Entry 5XKJ (X-ray diffraction, 3.48 A resolution); this record covers chains C and A of the 3 polymer chains in the assembly.

== Chain C ==
Name: Protein TOO MANY MOUTHS
Organism: Arabidopsis thaliana
UniProtKB: Q9SSD1 (TMM_ARATH); residues 27-459 here correspond to UniProt positions 28-460 (UniProt number = residue number + 1)
Sequence (433 residues; row label = number of the first residue in the row):
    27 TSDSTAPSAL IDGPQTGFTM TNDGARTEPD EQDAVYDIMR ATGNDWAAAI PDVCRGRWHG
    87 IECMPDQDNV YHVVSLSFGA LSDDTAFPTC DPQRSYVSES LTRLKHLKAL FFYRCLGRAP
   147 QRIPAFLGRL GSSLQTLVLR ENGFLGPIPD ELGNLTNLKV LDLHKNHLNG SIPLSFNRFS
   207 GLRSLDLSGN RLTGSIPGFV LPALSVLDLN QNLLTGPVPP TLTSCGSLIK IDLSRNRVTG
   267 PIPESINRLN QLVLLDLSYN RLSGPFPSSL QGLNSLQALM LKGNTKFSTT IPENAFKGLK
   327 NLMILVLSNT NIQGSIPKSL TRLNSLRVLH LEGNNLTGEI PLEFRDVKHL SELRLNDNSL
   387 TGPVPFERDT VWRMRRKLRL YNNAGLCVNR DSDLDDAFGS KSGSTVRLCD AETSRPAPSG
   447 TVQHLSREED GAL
Not modelled in the structure: 27-49, 413-459
Disulfide bonds: Cys80-Cys89, Cys116-Cys141

== Chain A ==
Name: LRR receptor-like serine/threonine-protein kinase ERL1
Organism: Arabidopsis thaliana
Notes: EC 2.7.11.1
UniProtKB: C0LGW6 (ERL1_ARATH); numbering as in UniProt (aligned over 24-572)
Sequence (555 residues; numbered 24 to 578; the number before each row is that of its first residue):
    24 SAMNNEGKAL MAIKGSFSNL VNMLLDWDDV HNSDLCSWRG VFCDNVSYSV VSLNLSSLNL
    84 GGEISPAIGD LRNLQSIDLQ GNKLAGQIPD EIGNCASLVY LDLSENLLYG DIPFSISKLK
   144 QLETLNLKNN QLTGPVPATL TQIPNLKRLD LAGNHLTGEI SRLLYWNEVL QYLGLRGNML
   204 TGTLSSDMCQ LTGLWYFDVR GNNLTGTIPE SIGNCTSFQI LDISYNQITG EIPYNIGFLQ
   264 VATLSLQGNR LTGRIPEVIG LMQALAVLDL SDNELVGPIP PILGNLSFTG KLYLHGNMLT
   324 GPIPSELGNM SRLSYLQLND NKLVGTIPPE LGKLEQLFEL NLANNRLVGP IPSNISSCAA
   384 LNQFNVHGNL LSGSIPLAFR NLGSLTYLNL SSNNFKGKIP VELGHIINLD KLDLSGNNFS
   444 GSIPLTLGDL EHLLILNLSR NHLSGQLPAE FGNLRSIQMI DVSFNLLSGV IPTELGQLQN
   504 LNSLILNNNK LHGKIPDQLT NCFTLVNLNV SFNNLSGIVP PMKNFSRFAP ASFVGNPYLC
   564 GNWVGSICGH HHHHH
Not modelled in the structure: 24-27, 523, 542-578
Construct notes: expression tag (573-578)
Disulfide bonds: Cys212-Cys238

== Interface between chain C and chain A ==
Contacting residue pairs (58; chain C residue first):
  Leu107(C) - Lys170(A)
  Leu107(C) - Val192(A)
  Leu107(C) - Gln194(A)
  Ser108(C) - Gln194(A)  hydrogen bond
  Asp110(C) - Gln194(A)
  Thr111(C) - Gln194(A)
  Thr111(C) - Gly216(A)
  Tyr139(C) - Asn168(A)  hydrogen bond
  Tyr139(C) - Lys170(A)  hydrogen bond
  Arg140(C) - Glu146(A)  salt bridge
  Arg140(C) - Asn168(A)
  Val164(C) - Glu191(A)
  Arg166(C) - Pro167(A)  hydrogen bond (side chain-backbone)
  Arg166(C) - Val192(A)
  Glu167(C) - Asn168(A)
  Val186(C) - Glu191(A)
  Asp188(C) - Glu191(A)
  His190(C) - Pro167(A)
  Arg209(C) - Trp189(A)
  Ser231(C) - Trp189(A)
  Ile255(C) - Arg185(A)
  Ile255(C) - Trp189(A)
  Lys256(C) - Thr164(A)
  Lys256(C) - Leu186(A)
  Gln277(C) - Arg185(A)  hydrogen bond
  Val279(C) - Ser184(A)
  Val279(C) - Leu186(A)  hydrophobic
  Leu280(C) - Gln165(A)
  Leu280(C) - Leu186(A)  hydrophobic
  Asp282(C) - Gln165(A)
  Gln303(C) - Ala161(A)
  Gln303(C) - Ser184(A)
  Met306(C) - Thr162(A)
  Met306(C) - Gln165(A)
  Lys308(C) - Lys141(A)
  Met329(C) - Pro158(A)  hydrophobic
  Ile330(C) - Phe137(A)  hydrophobic
  Ile330(C) - Pro160(A)  hydrophobic
  Ile330(C) - Thr162(A)
  Val332(C) - Phe137(A)  hydrophobic
  Arg353(C) - Asp134(A)  salt bridge
  Arg353(C) - Thr156(A)  hydrogen bond (side chain-backbone)
  Arg353(C) - Gly157(A)
  Arg353(C) - Pro158(A)
  Ser377(C) - Asp134(A)  hydrogen bond
  Glu378(C) - Asp113(A)
  Glu378(C) - Pro136(A)
  Glu378(C) - Phe137(A)  hydrogen bond (side chain-backbone)
  Arg380(C) - Asp113(A)  salt bridge
  Arg399(C) - Gln110(A)  hydrogen bond (backbone-side chain)
  Met400(C) - Gln110(A)  hydrogen bond (backbone-side chain)
  Arg401(C) - Glu86(A)  salt bridge
  Arg402(C) - Pro89(A)
  Lys403(C) - Gln110(A)
  Lys403(C) - Ile111(A)  hydrogen bond (side chain-backbone)
  Lys403(C) - Asp113(A)  salt bridge
  Lys403(C) - Pro136(A)
  Arg405(C) - Glu114(A)  salt bridge
Other interface residues (no listed pair), chain C (42 interface residues in all): Ser210, Val232, Asp258, Ala304, Val354, His356
Other interface residues (no listed pair), chain A (36 interface residues in all): Pro112, Tyr132, Ser138, Gln213, Trp218, Gln242

== Overview ==
42 residues of chain C face 36 of chain A across their interface; the contacts include 11 hydrogen bonds and 6
salt bridges. Polar pairs include Arg140(C)-Glu146(A), Arg353(C)-Asp134(A) and Arg380(C)-Asp113(A).
Chain C is Protein TOO MANY MOUTHS and chain A is LRR receptor-like serine/threonine-protein kinase ERL1, both
from Arabidopsis thaliana; the structure, Crystal structure of plant receptor ERL1-TMM in complexe with EPF2,
was determined by X-ray diffraction together with 5XJO and 5XKN from the same study.
